6QH1 - chains C and D of the 4 polymer chains in the assembly; structure by X-ray diffraction, 2.90 A resolution.

Chain C:
Molecule: Proliferating cell nuclear antigen
From: Schizosaccharomyces pombe
Reference sequence: Q03392 (PCNA_SCHPO); residues 1-260 here = UniProt positions 1-260
Chain sequence (260 residues; numbered 1 to 260; the number before each row is that of its first residue):
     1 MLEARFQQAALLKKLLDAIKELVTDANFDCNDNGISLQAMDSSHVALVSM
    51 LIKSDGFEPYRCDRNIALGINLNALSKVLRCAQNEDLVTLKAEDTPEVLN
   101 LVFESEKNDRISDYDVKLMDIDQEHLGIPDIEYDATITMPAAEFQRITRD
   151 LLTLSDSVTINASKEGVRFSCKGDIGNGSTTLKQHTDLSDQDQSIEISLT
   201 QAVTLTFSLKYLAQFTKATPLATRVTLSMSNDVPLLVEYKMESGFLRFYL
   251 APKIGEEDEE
Not modelled in the structure: 1, 107-108, 186-193, 254-260
Reported in the primary citation:
  - post-translational modification sites: K164 (citing earlier work)
  - mutagenesis - K164R: unchanged signaling

Chain D:
Molecule: S-phase delaying protein 1
Reference sequence: Q10585 (SPD1_SCHPO); numbering as in UniProt (aligned over 29-38)
Chain sequence (10 residues; numbered 29 to 38; the number before each row is that of its first residue):
    29 IQGSLMDVGM
Reported in the primary citation:
  - mutagenesis - L33G/V36G: abolished binding to Proliferating cell nuclear antigen (chain C)
  - mutagenesis - L33G/V36G: abolished signaling

Interface between chain C and chain D:
Residue-residue contacts (20):
  M40(C) - L33(D)  hydrophobic
  H44(C) - S32(D)
  H44(C) - L33(D)  hydrogen bond (backbone-backbone)
  V45(C) - Q30(D)
  V45(C) - L33(D)
  A46(C) - L33(D)
  L47(C) - L33(D)  hydrophobic
  G127(C) - M38(D)
  D232(C) - V36(D)
  V233(C) - V36(D)  hydrophobic
  P234(C) - L33(D)  hydrophobic
  P234(C) - V36(D)
  A251(C) - Q30(D)  hydrogen bond (backbone-side chain)
  A251(C) - G31(D)
  A251(C) - S32(D)
  A251(C) - L33(D)
  P252(C) - Q30(D)
  P252(C) - G31(D)
  K253(C) - I29(D)
  K253(C) - Q30(D)
Other interface residues (no listed pair), chain C (17 interface residues in all): L126, P129, S208, Y249, L250
Other interface residues (no listed pair), chain D (8 interface residues in all): M34
From the paper, about this interface:
  - specific contacts: A251(C)-Q30(D)
  - interface residues, chain C: M40(C), A251(C)
  - interface residues, chain D: L33(D), V36(D), M38(D)

Overview:
17 residues of chain C face 8 of chain D across their interface, with 2 hydrogen bonds. Polar pairs include
A251(C)-Q30(D) and H44(C)-L33(D). The paper describes a contact between A251(C) and Q30(D). From the paper:
L33G/V36G of chain D abolish binding to Proliferating cell nuclear antigen (chain C); interface residues
M40(C), A251(C) and L33(D) among others.
Here chain C is Proliferating cell nuclear antigen (Schizosaccharomyces pombe) and chain D is S-phase delaying
protein 1. Entry 6QH1 (The structure of Schizosaccharomyces pombe PCNA in complex with an Spd1 derived
peptide) was determined by X-ray diffraction.
